PDB entry 6ZZW | X-ray diffraction, 1.90 A resolution | chains A and B of the 3 polymer chains in the assembly

== Chain A (and B) ==
Molecule: Lectin
Source organism: Burkholderia cenocepacia (strain ATCC BAA-245 / DSM 16553 / LMG 16656 / NCTC 13227 / J2315 / CF5610)
Notes: chain B of this document is another copy of the same molecule, construct and numbering; everything in this record applies to it too
UniProt: B4EH86 (B4EH86_BURCJ); residues 0-131 here correspond to UniProt positions 1-132 (UniProt number = residue number + 1)
Amino-acid sequence (134 residues; each row starts with the number of its first residue; numbers below 1 keep their minus sign (Gly-2 is residue -2)):
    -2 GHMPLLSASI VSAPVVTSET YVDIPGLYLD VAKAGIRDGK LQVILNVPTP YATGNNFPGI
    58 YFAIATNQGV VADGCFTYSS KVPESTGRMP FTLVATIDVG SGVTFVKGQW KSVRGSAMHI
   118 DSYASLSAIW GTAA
Unresolved in the structure: -2 to -1, 131 (chain B: -2)
Differences from the reference sequence: expression tag (-2 to -1)
Metal / ion sites: Na+: Gln65 (shared with Gln65(B) of chain B; 1 residue of chain C)
Residues lining bound ligands: QT5 ([3-(2-methylimidazol-1-yl)phenyl]methanamine): Thr46, Arg85, Asp118, Ser119
Reported in the primary citation:
  - binding site for alpha-L-fucopyranose: Tyr48, Tyr58, Thr74, Tyr75, Ser82, Thr83, Arg85, Arg111 (citing earlier work)
  - binding site for QT5: Tyr58, Asp70, Arg85, Ser119

== Chain A / chain B interface ==
Residue-residue contacts - 50 pairs, chain A then chain B:
  Met0(A) - Met0(B)  hydrophobic
  Lys37(A) - Leu2(B)  hydrogen bond (side chain-backbone)
  Leu38(A) - Leu2(B)
  Gln39(A) - Leu2(B)
  Gln39(A) - Ile41(B)
  Gln39(A) - Ser124(B)
  Gln39(A) - Ile126(B)
  Phe54(A) - Glu81(B)
  Phe54(A) - Ser82(B)
  Ala69(A) - Tyr120(B)
  Asp70(A) - Tyr120(B)
  Gly71(A) - Thr46(B)
  Cys72(A) - Pro45(B)
  Cys72(A) - Thr46(B)  hydrogen bond (backbone-side chain)
  Cys72(A) - Arg85(B)
  Cys72(A) - Pro87(B)
  Phe73(A) - Arg85(B)
  Phe73(A) - Pro87(B)
  Thr74(A) - Gly84(B)
  Thr74(A) - Arg85(B)  hydrogen bond (side chain-backbone)
  Tyr75(A) - Gly84(B)
  Ser76(A) - Tyr75(B)
  Ser76(A) - Glu81(B)  hydrogen bond (backbone-backbone)
  Ser76(A) - Ser82(B)  hydrogen bond (side chain-backbone)
  Ser76(A) - Gly84(B)  hydrogen bond (side chain-backbone)
  Ser77(A) - Glu81(B)
  Lys78(A) - Glu81(B)  hydrogen bond (backbone-side chain)
  Pro87(A) - Pro87(B)
  Phe88(A) - Pro87(B)  hydrophobic
  Thr89(A) - Asn43(B)  hydrogen bond (backbone-side chain)
  Thr89(A) - Pro45(B)
  Thr89(A) - Thr89(B)
  Leu90(A) - Asn43(B)
  Leu90(A) - Pro45(B)  hydrophobic
  Leu90(A) - Tyr120(B)  hydrophobic
  Val91(A) - Ile41(B)  hydrophobic
  Val91(A) - Asn43(B)  hydrogen bond (backbone-side chain)
  Val91(A) - Tyr120(B)  hydrogen bond (backbone-side chain)
  Val91(A) - Ser122(B)  hydrogen bond (backbone-side chain)
  Val91(A) - Ser124(B)
  Ala92(A) - Tyr120(B)
  Thr93(A) - Ser4(B)
  Ile126(A) - Leu2(B)
  Trp127(A) - Met0(B)  hydrophobic
  Gly128(A) - Met0(B)
  Gly128(A) - Leu2(B)
  Thr129(A) - His-1(B)
  Thr129(A) - Met0(B)  hydrogen bond (backbone-backbone)
  Thr129(A) - Pro1(B)
  Thr129(A) - Leu2(B)  hydrogen bond (backbone-backbone)
Other interface residues (no listed pair), chain A (29 interface residues in all): Ile41, Met86, Ala130
Other interface residues (no listed pair), chain B (25 interface residues in all): Gln39, Pro80, Thr83, Met86, Ala125

== Overview ==
29 residues of chain A and 25 residues of chain B are in contact; the contacts include 13 hydrogen bonds.
Polar pairs include Lys37(A)-Leu2(B), Cys72(A)-Thr46(B) and Thr74(A)-Arg85(B). The paper reports a binding
site for alpha-L-fucopyranose at Tyr48(A), Tyr58(A) and Thr74(A) among others; a binding site for QT5 at
Tyr58(A), Asp70(A) and Arg85(A) among others.
Chain A and chain B are both Lectin (Burkholderia cenocepacia (strain ATCC BAA-245 / DSM 16553 / LMG 16656 /
NCTC 13227 / J2315 / CF5610)); the structure, Structure of the N terminal domain of Bc2L-C lectin (1-131) in
complex with Globo H (H-type ..., was determined by X-ray diffraction, deposited together with 7BFY.
